PDB entry 8A1Q | X-ray diffraction, 2.06 A resolution | chains C and D of the 4 polymer chains in the assembly

# Chain C
Molecule: Integrase
Organism: Human immunodeficiency virus 1
Notes: EC 2.7.7.-, 3.1.-.-
Reference sequence: P12497 (POL_HV1N5); the construct has insertions or renumbered stretches relative to UniProt, so the offset changes along the chain: 220-288 = UniProt 1367-1435; 289-451 = UniProt 1197-1359
Sequence (233 residues; each row starts with the number of its first residue):
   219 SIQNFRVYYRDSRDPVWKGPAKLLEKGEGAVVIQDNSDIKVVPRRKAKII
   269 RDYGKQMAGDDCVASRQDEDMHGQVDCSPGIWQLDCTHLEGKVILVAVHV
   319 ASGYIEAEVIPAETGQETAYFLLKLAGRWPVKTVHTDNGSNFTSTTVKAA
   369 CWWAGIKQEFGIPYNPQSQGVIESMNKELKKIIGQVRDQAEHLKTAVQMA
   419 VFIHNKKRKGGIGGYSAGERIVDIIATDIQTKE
Not modelled in the structure: 219-221, 280-451
Differences from the reference sequence: expression tag (219); engineered mutation Glu243 (Trp1390 in P12497), Lys424 (Phe1332 in P12497)
Small-molecule neighbours: Pirmitegravir (WBV; (2S)-tert-butoxy{4-(4-chlorophenyl)-2,3,6-trimethyl-1-[(1-methyl-1H-pyrazol-4-yl)methyl]-1H-pyrrolo[2,3-b]pyridin-5-yl}acetic acid): Tyr226, Trp235, Lys266, Ile268
From the paper describing this entry:
  - binding site for Pirmitegravir: Tyr226, Trp235, Lys266, Ile268
  - mutagenesis - Y226A (3.58 +/- 1.34 kcal/mol), K266A (3.63 +/- 0.90 kcal/mol), I268A (3.35 +/- 0.93 kcal/mol): decreased binding to Pirmitegravir (from molecular simulation)
  - mutagenesis - W235A (0.49 +/- 0.87 kcal/mol): unchanged binding to Pirmitegravir (from molecular simulation)
  - mutagenesis - L242E, W243E: abolished binding to CTD

# Chain D
Molecule: Integrase
Organism: Human immunodeficiency virus 1
Notes: EC 2.7.7.-, 3.1.-.-
Reference sequence: P12497 (POL_HV1N5); the construct has insertions or renumbered stretches relative to UniProt, so the offset changes along the chain: -19 to 49 = UniProt 1367-1435; 50-212 = UniProt 1197-1359
Sequence (233 residues; row label = number of the first residue in the row; numbers below 1 keep their minus sign (Ser-20 is residue -20)):
   -20 SIQNFRVYYRDSRDPVWKGPAKLLEKGEGAVVIQDNSDIKVVPRRKAKII
    30 RDYGKQMAGDDCVASRQDEDMHGQVDCSPGIWQLDCTHLEGKVILVAVHV
    80 ASGYIEAEVIPAETGQETAYFLLKLAGRWPVKTVHTDNGSNFTSTTVKAA
   130 CWWAGIKQEFGIPYNPQSQGVIESMNKELKKIIGQVRDQAEHLKTAVQMA
   180 VFIHNKKRKGGIGGYSAGERIVDIIATDIQTKE
Not modelled in the structure: -20 to 56, 141-148, 212
Differences from the reference sequence: expression tag (-20); engineered mutation Glu4 (Trp1390 in P12497), Lys185 (Phe1332 in P12497)
Bound ions: Mg2+: Asp64, Asp116
Small-molecule neighbours:
  - Pirmitegravir (WBV; (2S)-tert-butoxy{4-(4-chlorophenyl)-2,3,6-trimethyl-1-[(1-methyl-1H-pyrazol-4-yl)methyl]-1H-pyrrolo[2,3-b]pyridin-5-yl}acetic acid), molecule 1: Gln95, Ala98, Tyr99, Leu102, Thr124, Thr125, Ala128, Ala129, Trp132
  - Pirmitegravir (WBV), molecule 2: Gln168, Ala169, Glu170, His171, Thr174, Met178
From the paper describing this entry:
  - binding site for Pirmitegravir: Gln95, Tyr99, Leu102, Trp132, Glu170, His171, Thr174, Met178
  - mutagenesis - E170A: unchanged binding to Pirmitegravir (from molecular simulation)
  - mutagenesis - T124A, W132A, M178A: decreased binding to Pirmitegravir (from molecular simulation)

# Interface between chain C and chain D
Contacting residue pairs - 21 pairs, chain C then chain D:
  Asn222(C) with Trp131(D)
  Phe223(C) with Trp131(D)
  Arg224(C) with Trp131(D)
  Tyr226(C) with Thr124(D); Lys127(D); Ala128(D), hydrogen bond (side chain-backbone)
  Trp235(C) with Thr124(D)
  Ile268(C) with Ala128(D); Trp131(D), hydrogen bond (backbone-side chain); Trp132(D), hydrophobic
  Arg269(C) with Trp131(D); Trp132(D)
  Asp270(C) with Trp131(D); Trp132(D)
  Tyr271(C) with Trp132(D)
  Gly272(C) with Trp132(D), hydrogen bond (backbone-backbone)
  Lys273(C) with Trp132(D), hydrogen bond (backbone-backbone); Gly134(D)
  Gly277(C) with Lys211(D), hydrogen bond (backbone-side chain)
  Asp278(C) with Lys111(D), salt bridge; Asp207(D)
Interface residues without a listed pair, chain C (17 interface residues in all): Lys236, Gly237, Pro238, Asp279
Interface residues without a listed pair, chain D (10 interface residues in all): Ala133

# In short
17 residues of chain C and 10 residues of chain D are in contact; the contacts include 5 hydrogen bonds and 1
salt bridge. Polar pairs include Asp278(C)-Lys111(D), Tyr226(C)-Ala128(D) and Ile268(C)-Trp131(D). The paper
reports a binding site for Pirmitegravir at Tyr226(C), Trp235(C) and Gln95(D) among others; Y226A, K266A and
I268A of chain C reduce binding to Pirmitegravir; 10 substitutions were tested in all.
Both chains are Integrase (Human immunodeficiency virus 1). Entry 8A1Q (HIV-1 Integrase Catalytic Core Domain
and C-Terminal Domain in Complex with Allosteric Integrase Inhibitor STP0404 (Pirmitegravir)) was determined
by X-ray diffraction together with 8A1P from the same study.
